PDB entry 8RR4 | electron microscopy, 3.20 A resolution | chains C and F of the 7 polymer chains in the assembly

Chain C:
Molecule: 3-hydroxyacyl-CoA dehydrogenase type-2
Organism: Homo sapiens
Notes: EC 1.1.1.35, 1.1.1.62, 1.1.1.239, 1.1.1.178, 1.1.1.53, 1.1.1.159
Reference sequence: Q99714 (HCD2_HUMAN); numbering as in UniProt (aligned over 1-261)
Sequence (261 residues; numbered 1 to 261; the number before each row is that of its first residue):
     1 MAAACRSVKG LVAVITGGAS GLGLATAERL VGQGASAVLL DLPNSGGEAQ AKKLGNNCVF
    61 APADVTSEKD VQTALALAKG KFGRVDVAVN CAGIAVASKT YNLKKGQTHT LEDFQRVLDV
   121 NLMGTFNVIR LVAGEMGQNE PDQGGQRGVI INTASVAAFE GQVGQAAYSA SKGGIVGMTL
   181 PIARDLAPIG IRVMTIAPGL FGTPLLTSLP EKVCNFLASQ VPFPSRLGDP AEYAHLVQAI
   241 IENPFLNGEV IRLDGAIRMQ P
Unresolved in the structure: 1-6
Curated features (UniProtKB/Swiss-Prot):
  - active site: Tyr168 (Proton acceptor)
  - binding site (NAD(+)): Ser20, Leu22, Asp41, Asp64, Val65, Cys91, Tyr168, Lys172, Phe201, Thr203
  - binding site (substrate): Ser155
  - modified residue: Ala2 (N-acetylalanine), Lys53 (N6-acetyllysine), Lys69 (N6-acetyllysine), Lys99 (N6-acetyllysine), Lys105 (N6-acetyllysine), Lys212 (N6-acetyllysine)
  - natural variant: Val12 (V12L: In HSD10MD), Val65 (V65A: In HSD10MD; uncertain significance), Asp86 (D86G: In HSD10MD), Leu122 (L122V: In HSD10MD), Arg130 (R130C: In HSD10MD), Gln165 (Q165H: In HSD10MD), Val176 (V176M: In HSD10MD), Pro210 (P210S: In HSD10MD), Lys212 (K212E: In HSD10MD), Arg226 (R226Q: In HSD10MD), Asn247 (N247S: In HSD10MD), Glu249 (E249Q: In HSD10MD)
  - mutagenesis: Ser20 (S20F: Decreased dehydrogenase activity. Does not affect mitochondrial tRNA 5'-end processing. Does not affect tRNA methylation), Lys172 (K172A: Abolishes dehydrogenase activity. Does not affect mitochondrial tRNA 5'-end processing. Does not affect tRNA methylation. Does not affect homotetramerization)

Chain F:
Molecule: tRNA methyltransferase 10 homolog C
Organism: Homo sapiens
Notes: EC 2.1.1.-, 2.1.1.218, 2.1.1.221
Reference sequence: Q7L0Y3 (TM10C_HUMAN); numbering as in UniProt (aligned over 92-403)
Sequence (315 residues; numbered 89 to 403; the number before each row is that of its first residue):
    89 SNAAATREFI EMWRLLGREV PEHITEEELK TLMECVSNTA KKKYLKYLYT KEKVKKARQI
   149 KKEMKAAARE EAKNIKLLET TEEDKQKNFL FLRLWDRNMD IAMGWKGAQA MQFGQPLVFD
   209 MAYENYMKRK ELQNTVSQLL ESEGWNRRNV DPFHIYFCNL KIDGALHREL VKRYQEKWDK
   269 LLLTSTEKSH VDLFPKDSII YLTADSPNVM TTFRHDKVYV IGSFVDKSMQ PGTSLAKAKR
   329 LNLATECLPL DKYLQWEIGN KNLTLDQMIR ILLCLKNNGN WQEALQFVPK RKHTGFLEIS
   389 QHSQEFINRL KKAKT
Unresolved in the structure: 89-91, 157-174, 386-403
Sequence notes: expression tag (89-91)
Residues lining bound ligands: S-adenosylhomocysteine (SAH): Leu290, Thr291, Ala292, Asp293, Val308, Ile309, Gly310, Phe312, Val313, Asp314, Ser322, Glu334, Cys335, Leu336, Leu338, Lys349, Asn350, Leu351, Leu353, Met356
Curated features (UniProtKB/Swiss-Prot):
  - natural variant: Arg181 (R181L: In COXPD30), Thr272 (T272A: In COXPD30)
  - mutagenesis: Asp314 (D314N: Abolished mitochondrial tRNA methylation. Does not affect mitochondrial tRNA 5'-end processing)

Interface between chain C and chain F:
Contacting residue pairs (24):
  Ala95(C) with Asn176(F); Phe177(F); Leu178(F), hydrophobic
  Val96(C) with Phe177(F)
  Ala97(C) with Phe177(F), hydrogen bond (backbone-backbone); Leu178(F); Phe179(F); Leu180(F)
  Lys99(C) with Leu180(F)
  Arg116(C) with Asn176(F), hydrogen bond
  Gln162(C) with Phe179(F)
  Val163(C) with Leu180(F)
  Gly164(C) with Leu180(F)
  Gln165(C) with Leu178(F), hydrogen bond (side chain-backbone); Phe179(F)
  Leu205(C) with Leu178(F), hydrophobic
  Leu206(C) with Leu178(F), hydrophobic; Phe179(F), hydrophobic
  Phe216(C) with Asn186(F); Met187(F), hydrophobic; Ala190(F), hydrophobic
  Gln220(C) with Ala190(F)
  Gln260(C) with Trp193(F)
  Pro261(C) with Asn186(F)
Also at the interface, not in a pair above, chain C (22 interface residues in all): Ile94, Ser98, Tyr168, Leu200, Leu209, Lys212, Leu217
Also at the interface, not in a pair above, chain F (12 interface residues in all): Lys175, Leu182, Trp183

Overview:
22 residues of chain C and 12 residues of chain F are in contact; the contacts include 3 hydrogen bonds. Polar
contacts include Arg116(C)-Asn176(F), Gln165(C)-Leu178(F) and Ala97(C)-Phe177(F). Chain F binds
S-adenosylhomocysteine.
Here chain C is 3-hydroxyacyl-CoA dehydrogenase type-2 and chain F is tRNA methyltransferase 10 homolog C,
both from Homo sapiens. Entry 8RR4 (Human mitochondrial RNase Z complex with ELAC2-D550N catalytic mutant with
ordered flexible arm and tRNA-Tyr precursor ...) was determined by electron microscopy together with 8RR1 from
the same study.
